7C7C - chain A; structure by X-ray diffraction, 3.00 A resolution.

# Chain A
Name: Heat shock protein 75 kDa, mitochondrial
From: Homo sapiens
UniProtKB: Q12931 (TRAP1_HUMAN); numbering as in UniProt (aligned over 60-561)
Amino-acid sequence (502 residues; numbered 60 to 561; the number before each row is that of its first residue):
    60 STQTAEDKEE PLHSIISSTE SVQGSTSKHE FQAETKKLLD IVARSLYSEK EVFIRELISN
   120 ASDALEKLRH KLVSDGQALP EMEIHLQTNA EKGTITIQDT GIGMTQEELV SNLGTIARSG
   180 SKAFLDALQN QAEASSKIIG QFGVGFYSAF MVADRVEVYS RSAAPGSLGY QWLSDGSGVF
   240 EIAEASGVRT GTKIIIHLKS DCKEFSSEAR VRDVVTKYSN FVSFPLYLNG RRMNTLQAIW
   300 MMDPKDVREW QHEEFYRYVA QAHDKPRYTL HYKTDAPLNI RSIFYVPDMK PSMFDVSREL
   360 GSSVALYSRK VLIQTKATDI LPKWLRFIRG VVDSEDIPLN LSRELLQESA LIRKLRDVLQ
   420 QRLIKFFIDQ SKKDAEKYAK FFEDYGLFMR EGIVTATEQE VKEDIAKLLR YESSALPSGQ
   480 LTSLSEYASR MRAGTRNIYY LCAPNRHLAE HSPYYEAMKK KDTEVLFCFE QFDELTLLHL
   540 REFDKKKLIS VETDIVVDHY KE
Disordered / not traced: 60-69, 173-200, 351-361, 398-404, 491-494, 518-521, 553-561
Residues lining bound ligands: FK0 (2-azanyl-9-[(4-bromanyl-2-fluoranyl-phenyl)methyl]-6-chloranyl-purin-8-ol): N119, A120, A123, D158, I161, G162, M163, E167, L168, N171, L172, F201, G202, F205, W231, T251, I253

# Summary
Ligands of chain A: compound FK0.
Chain A is Heat shock protein 75 kDa, mitochondrial (Homo sapiens); the structure, Crystal structure of human
TRAP1 with SJT104, was determined by X-ray diffraction.
